PDB entry 6UBS | electron microscopy, 3.33 A resolution | chains D and E of the 5 polymer chains in the assembly

[Chain D (and E)]
Molecule: Glycine receptor subunit alphaZ1
Organism: Danio rerio
Notes: chain E of this document is another copy of the same molecule, construct and numbering; everything in this record applies to it too
UniProt: O93430 (GLRA1_DANRE); residue numbers follow UniProt; this construct covers 1-444
Amino-acid sequence (444 residues; row label = number of the first residue in the row):
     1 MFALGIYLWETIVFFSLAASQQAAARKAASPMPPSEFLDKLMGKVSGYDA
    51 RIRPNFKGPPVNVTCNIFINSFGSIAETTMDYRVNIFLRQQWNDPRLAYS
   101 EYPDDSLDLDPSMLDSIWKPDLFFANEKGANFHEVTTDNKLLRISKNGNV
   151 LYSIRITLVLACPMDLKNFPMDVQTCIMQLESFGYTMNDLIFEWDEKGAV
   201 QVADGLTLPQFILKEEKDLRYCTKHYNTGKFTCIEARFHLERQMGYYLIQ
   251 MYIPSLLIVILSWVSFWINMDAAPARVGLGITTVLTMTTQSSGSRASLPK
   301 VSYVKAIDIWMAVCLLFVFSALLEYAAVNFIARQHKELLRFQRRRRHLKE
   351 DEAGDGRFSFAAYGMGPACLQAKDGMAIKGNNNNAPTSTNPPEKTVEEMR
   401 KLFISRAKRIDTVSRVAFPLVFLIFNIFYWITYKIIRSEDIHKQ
Disordered / not traced: 1-30, 342-393
Curated features (UniProtKB/Swiss-Prot):
  - binding site (glycine): Arg-89, Ser-153, Thr-228
  - binding site (Zn(2+)): Glu-216, Asp-218, His-239
  - binding site (strychnine): Tyr-226 to Phe-231
  - site: Leu-285 (Important for obstruction of the ion pore in the closed conformation)
  - glycosylation: Asn-62 (N-linked (GlcNAc...) asparagine)
Covalent attachments: N-acetylglucosamine (NAG) linked to Asn-62
Ligand contacts:
  - PIO ([(2R)-2-octanoyloxy-3-[oxidanyl-[(1R,2R,3S,4R,5R,6S)-2,3,6-tris(oxidanyl)-4,5-diphosphonooxy-cyclohexyl]oxy-phosphoryl]oxy-propyl] octanoate): Phe-319, Ser-320, Leu-323, Glu-324, Ile-410, Val-413, Phe-418, Val-421
  - 1,2-dimyristoyl-sn-glycero-3-phosphocholine (PX4), molecule 1: Met-244, Leu-248, Asn-426, Ile-427, Trp-430, Lys-434
  - 1,2-dimyristoyl-sn-glycero-3-phosphocholine (PX4), molecule 2: Gly-245, Leu-248, Ile-249
  - 1,2-dimyristoyl-sn-glycero-3-phosphocholine (PX4), molecule 3: Val-304, Ile-309, Phe-425, Phe-428, Thr-432
What the authors report for this chain:
  - post-translational modification sites: Asn-62

[Chain D / chain E interface]
Pairs across the interface - 80 pairs, chain D then chain E:
  Asp-49(D) / Ser-35(E)  hydrogen bond
  Asp-49(D) / Glu-36(E)
  Arg-51(D) / Ser-35(E)  hydrogen bond
  Arg-51(D) / Leu-38(E)
  Arg-51(D) / Asp-110(E)
  Arg-51(D) / Met-113(E)
  Thr-78(D) / Pro-209(E)
  Met-80(D) / Thr-207(E)
  Met-80(D) / Pro-209(E)  hydrophobic
  Asp-121(D) / Thr-137(E)
  Leu-122(D) / Val-135(E)
  Leu-122(D) / Thr-136(E)  hydrogen bond (backbone-side chain)
  Leu-122(D) / Thr-137(E)
  Phe-123(D) / Val-135(E)  hydrophobic
  Phe-123(D) / Asn-139(E)
  Ala-125(D) / Arg-155(E)
  Glu-127(D) / His-133(E)  salt bridge
  Glu-127(D) / Val-135(E)
  Glu-127(D) / Arg-155(E)  salt bridge
  Lys-128(D) / Ser-71(E)
  Lys-128(D) / Asn-85(E)
  Lys-128(D) / His-133(E)  hydrogen bond (backbone-side chain)
  Ile-154(D) / Thr-136(E)
  Pro-163(D) / Gly-205(E)
  Pro-163(D) / Leu-206(E)
  Pro-163(D) / Thr-207(E)
  Met-164(D) / Thr-207(E)
  Phe-183(D) / Phe-87(E)  hydrophobic
  Phe-183(D) / Asn-139(E)
  Phe-183(D) / Lys-140(E)
  Phe-183(D) / Leu-141(E)  hydrophobic
  Pro-274(D) / Ala-275(E)  hydrophobic
  Val-277(D) / Ala-275(E)
  Val-277(D) / Leu-279(E)  hydrophobic
  Ile-281(D) / Leu-279(E)  hydrophobic
  Ile-281(D) / Thr-282(E)
  Ile-281(D) / Thr-283(E)
  Val-284(D) / Leu-261(E)  hydrophobic
  Leu-285(D) / Leu-285(E)  hydrophobic
  Leu-285(D) / Thr-286(E)
  Leu-285(D) / Thr-289(E)
  Thr-288(D) / Thr-286(E)
  Thr-288(D) / Thr-289(E)
  Thr-288(D) / Gln-290(E)
  Ser-292(D) / Thr-289(E)
  Ser-292(D) / Gly-293(E)
  Arg-295(D) / Tyr-246(E)
  Arg-295(D) / Gln-250(E)  hydrogen bond
  Arg-295(D) / Met-251(E)
  Arg-295(D) / Gln-290(E)
  Arg-295(D) / Ser-294(E)
  Lys-300(D) / Ser-297(E)  hydrogen bond (side chain-backbone)
  Val-301(D) / Pro-209(E)
  Val-301(D) / Gln-210(E)
  Val-301(D) / Tyr-246(E)
  Ser-302(D) / Pro-209(E)  hydrogen bond (backbone-backbone)
  Ser-302(D) / Gln-210(E)  hydrogen bond (side chain-backbone)
  Ser-302(D) / Gln-243(E)  hydrogen bond
  Ser-302(D) / Gly-245(E)  hydrogen bond (backbone-backbone)
  Ser-302(D) / Tyr-246(E)  hydrogen bond (backbone-backbone)
  Tyr-303(D) / Gln-243(E)
  Tyr-303(D) / Tyr-246(E)
  Val-304(D) / Gly-245(E)
  Val-304(D) / Ile-249(E)  hydrophobic
  Lys-305(D) / Tyr-246(E)
  Asp-308(D) / Tyr-246(E)
  Asp-308(D) / Ile-249(E)
  Asp-308(D) / Gln-250(E)
  Met-311(D) / Gln-250(E)
  Leu-315(D) / Pro-254(E)  hydrophobic
  Leu-315(D) / Leu-257(E)  hydrophobic
  Leu-316(D) / Leu-257(E)  hydrophobic
  Phe-319(D) / Leu-257(E)  hydrophobic
  Leu-322(D) / Leu-261(E)  hydrophobic
  Ala-326(D) / Val-264(E)  hydrophobic
  Phe-330(D) / Trp-267(E)  hydrophobic
  Arg-333(D) / Trp-267(E)
  Arg-333(D) / Ile-268(E)
  Arg-333(D) / Asn-269(E)
  Arg-340(D) / Lys-401(E)
Other interface residues (no listed pair), chain D (50 interface residues in all): Ile-52, Glu-77, Thr-79, Leu-88, Phe-124, Ala-130, Phe-132, Gly-184, Thr-289, Ser-291, Ala-312, Asn-329
Other interface residues (no listed pair), chain E (61 interface residues in all): Pro-34, Asn-70, Ser-74, Asp-108, Glu-134, Arg-143, Ser-153, Thr-157, Met-244, Tyr-247, Ile-253, Ile-258, Ile-260, Gly-278, Arg-415

[Overview]
50 residues of chain D and 61 residues of chain E are in contact; the contacts include 11 hydrogen bonds and 2
salt bridges. Polar contacts include Glu-127(D)/His-133(E), Glu-127(D)/Arg-155(E) and Asp-49(D)/Ser-35(E).
Ligands of chain D: 3 copies of 1,2-dimyristoyl-sn-glycero-3-phosphocholine and compound PIO.
N-acetylglucosamine is covalently linked to Asn-62(D). The paper reports a modification site at Asn-62(D).
Both chains are Glycine receptor subunit alphaZ1 (Danio rerio). Entry 6UBS (Full length Glycine receptor
reconstituted in lipid nanodisc in Apo/Resting conformation) was determined by electron microscopy, deposited
together with 6UBT, 6UD3, 6VM0, 6VM2 and 6VM3.
